8HAM - chains H and J of the 11 polymer chains in the assembly; structure by electron microscopy, 4.50 A resolution (low resolution: residue-level contacts below are approximate; hydrogen-bond / salt-bridge calls are withheld).

Chain H:
Protein: Histone H2B type 1-J
From: Homo sapiens
UniProt: P06899 (H2B1J_HUMAN); residues 1-125 here correspond to UniProt positions 2-126 (UniProt number = residue number + 1)
Sequence (125 residues; each row starts with the number of its first residue):
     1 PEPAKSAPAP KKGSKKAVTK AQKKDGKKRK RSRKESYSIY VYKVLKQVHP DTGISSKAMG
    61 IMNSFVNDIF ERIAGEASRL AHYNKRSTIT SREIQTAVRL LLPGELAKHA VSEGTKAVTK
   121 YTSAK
Disordered / not traced: 1-30, 125
UniProt features mapped onto this chain:
  - modified residue: Pro1 (N-acetylproline), Glu2 (ADP-ribosyl glutamic acid), Lys5 (N6-(2-hydroxyisobutyryl)lysine), Ser6 (ADP-ribosylserine), Lys11 (N6-(beta-hydroxybutyryl)lysine), Lys12 (N6-(2-hydroxyisobutyryl)lysine), Ser14 (Phosphoserine), Lys15 (N6-acetyllysine), Lys16 (N6-(beta-hydroxybutyryl)lysine), Lys20 (N6-(2-hydroxyisobutyryl)lysine), Lys23 (N6-(2-hydroxyisobutyryl)lysine), Lys24 (N6-(2-hydroxyisobutyryl)lysine), Lys34 (N6-(2-hydroxyisobutyryl)lysine), Glu35 (PolyADP-ribosyl glutamic acid), Ser36 (Phosphoserine), Lys43 (N6-(2-hydroxyisobutyryl)lysine), Lys46 (N6-(2-hydroxyisobutyryl)lysine), Lys57 (N6,N6-dimethyllysine), Arg79 (Dimethylated arginine), Lys85 (N6,N6,N6-trimethyllysine) and 6 more in UniProt
  - glycosylation: Ser112 (O-linked (GlcNAc) serine)
  - cross-link (Glycyl lysine isopeptide (Lys-Gly)): Lys5 (interchain with G-Cter in SUMO2), Lys20 (interchain with G-Cter in SUMO2), Lys34 (interchain with G-Cter in ubiquitin), Lys120 (interchain with G-Cter in ubiquitin)

Chain J:
Molecule: 180-nt DNA strand
From: Homo sapiens
Sequence (180 nucleotides; numbered 1 to 180; the number before each row is that of its first residue):
     1 ATCCGTCCGT TACCGCCATC AATATCCACC TGCAGATTCT ACCAAAAGTG TATTTGGAAA
    61 CTGCTCCATC AAAAGGCATG TTCAGCTGAA TTCAGCTGAA CATGCCTTTT GATGGAGCAG
   121 TTTCCAAATA CACTTTTGGT AGAATCTGCA GGTGGATATT GATGGCGGTA ACGGACGGAT
Disordered / not traced: 1-6, 172-180

Chain H / chain J interface:
Pairs across the interface (17):
  Arg31(H) with DG120(J)
  Ser32(H) with DG120(J)
  Arg33(H) with DA45(J); DA46(J)
  Glu35(H) with DA46(J)
  Tyr42(H) with DT37(J); DT38(J)
  Gly53(H) with DT37(J)
  Ile54(H) with DA36(J); DT37(J)
  Ser55(H) with DA36(J)
  Ser56(H) with DA36(J)
  Arg86(H) with DG57(J)
  Ser87(H) with DG56(J); DG57(J)
  Thr88(H) with DG56(J); DG57(J)
Other interface residues (no listed pair), chain H (13 interface residues in all): Lys85

Overview:
The interface between chain H and chain J involves 13 residues on one side and 8 on the other.
Chain H is Histone H2B type 1-J and chain J is a 180-nt DNA strand, both from Homo sapiens; the structure,
Cryo-EM structure of the CBP catalytic core bound to the H4K12acK16ac nucleosome, class 2, was determined by
electron microscopy together with 8HAG, 8HAH, 8HAI, 8HAJ, 8HAK, 8HAL and 8HAN from the same study.
